PDB entry 7JY7 | electron microscopy, 2.90 A resolution | chains H and T of the 12 polymer chains in the assembly

[Chain H]
Molecule: Protein RecA
Source organism: Escherichia coli
Reference sequence: A0A376NU07 (A0A376NU07_ECOLX); residues 0-333 here correspond to UniProt positions 1-334 (UniProt number = residue number + 1)
Chain sequence (334 residues; each row starts with the number of its first residue; numbering starts at 0):
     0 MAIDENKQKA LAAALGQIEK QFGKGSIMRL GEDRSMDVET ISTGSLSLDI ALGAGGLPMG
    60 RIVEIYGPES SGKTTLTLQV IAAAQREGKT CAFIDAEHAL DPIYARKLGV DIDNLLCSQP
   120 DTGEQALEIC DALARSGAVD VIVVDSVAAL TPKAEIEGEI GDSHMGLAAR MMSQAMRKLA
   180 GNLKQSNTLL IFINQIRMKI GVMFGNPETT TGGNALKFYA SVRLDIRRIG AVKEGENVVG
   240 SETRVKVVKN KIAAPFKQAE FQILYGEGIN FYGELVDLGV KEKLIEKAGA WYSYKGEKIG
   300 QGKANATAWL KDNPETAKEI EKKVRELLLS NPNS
Disordered / not traced: 0
Metal / ion sites: Mg2+: Thr-73 (together with ATP-gamma-S)
Small-molecule neighbours:
  - ATP-gamma-S (AGS; phosphothiophosphoric acid-adenylate ester), molecule 1: Pro-67, Glu-68, Ser-69, Ser-70, Gly-71, Lys-72, Thr-73, Thr-74, Glu-96, Asp-100, Tyr-103, Ser-240, Tyr-264
  - ATP-gamma-S (AGS), molecule 2: Phe-217, Lys-248, Asn-249, Lys-250, Ile-251, Ala-252, Ala-253, Pro-254
Reported in the primary citation:
  - binding site for the 48-nt DNA strand: Arg-226
  - mutagenesis - K286N, K302N: decreased binding to dsDNA (citing earlier work)

[Chain T]
Molecule: 48-nt DNA strand
Sequence (48 nucleotides; numbered 1 to 48; the number before each row is that of its first residue):
     1 GTACTTGCTT AATTGAATGC GTGGGCGACG TAGGCTGACT CGACACCG

[How chain H and chain T interact]
Contacting residue pairs - 6 pairs, chain H then chain T:
  Ala-287(H) with DG42(T), phosphate contact; DA43(T), sugar contact
  Trp-290(H) with DA43(T), hydrogen bond to the sugar; DC44(T), sugar contact
  Lys-297(H) with DA43(T), hydrogen bond to the phosphate; DC44(T), salt bridge to the phosphate
Interface residues without a listed pair, chain H (6 interface residues in all): Lys-232, Gly-288, Gln-300
Interface residues without a listed pair, chain T (4 interface residues in all): DC35

[Overview]
Chain H and chain T form an interface of 6 and 4 residues respectively; the contacts include 2 hydrogen bonds
and 1 salt bridge. Polar contacts include Trp-290(H)/DA43(T), Lys-297(H)/DA43(T) and Lys-297(H)/DC44(T). From
the paper: a binding site for the 48-nt DNA strand at Arg-226(H); K286N and K302N of chain H reduce binding to
dsDNA.
Chain H is Protein RecA (Escherichia coli) and chain T is a 48-nt DNA strand; the structure, Structure of a 12
base pair RecA-D loop complex, was determined by electron microscopy together with 7JY6, 7JY8 and 7JY9 from
the same study.
